Entry 2AU0 (X-ray diffraction, 2.70 A resolution); this record covers chains D and A of the 3 polymer chains in the assembly.

== Chain D ==
Molecule: 13-nt DNA strand
Sequence (13 nucleotides; row label = number of the first residue in the row):
   801 GGTTGGATGG TAX
Modified / non-standard residues: DDG (2',3'-dideoxy-guanosine-5'-monophosphate) at position 813
Ion coordination: Ca2+: DDG_813 (shared with Asp7(A), Asp105(A), Glu106(A) of chain A)

== Chain A ==
Molecule: Dpo4 polymerase IV
Source organism: Sulfolobus solfataricus
Notes: EC 2.7.7.7
UniProtKB: Q97W02 (DPO42_SULSO); residues 2-352 here = UniProt positions 2-352
Amino-acid sequence (360 residues; row label = number of the first residue in the row; numbers below 1 keep their minus sign (Gly-7 is residue -7)):
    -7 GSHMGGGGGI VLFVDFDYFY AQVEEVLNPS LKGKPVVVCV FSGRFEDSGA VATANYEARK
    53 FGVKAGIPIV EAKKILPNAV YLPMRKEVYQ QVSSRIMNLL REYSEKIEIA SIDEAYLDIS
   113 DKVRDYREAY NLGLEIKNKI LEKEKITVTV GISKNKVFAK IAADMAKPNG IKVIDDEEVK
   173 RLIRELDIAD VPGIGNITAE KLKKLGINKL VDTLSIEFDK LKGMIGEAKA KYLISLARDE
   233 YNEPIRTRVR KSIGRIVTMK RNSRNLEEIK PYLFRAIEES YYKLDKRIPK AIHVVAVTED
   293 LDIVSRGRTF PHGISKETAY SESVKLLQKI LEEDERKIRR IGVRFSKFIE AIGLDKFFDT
Unresolved in the structure: -7 to 0, 342-352
Construct notes: cloning artifact (-7 to 1)
Ion coordination: Ca2+: Asp7, Asp105, Glu106 (shared with DDG_813(D) of chain D)
Curated features (UniProtKB/Swiss-Prot):
  - active site: Glu106
  - binding site (Mg(2+)): Asp7, Asp105
  - site: Tyr12 (Substrate discrimination)
  - mutagenesis: Asp105 to Glu106 (Loss of function), Glu342 to Thr352 (Almost complete loss of interaction with PCNA)
From the paper describing this entry:
  - Ca2+ coordination: Asp7, Asp105, Glu106

== How chain D and chain A interact ==
Contacting residue pairs (32):
  DT804(D) - Thr301(A)  sugar contact
  DT804(D) - Lys339(A)  phosphate contact
  DG805(D) - Arg300(A)  phosphate contact
  DG805(D) - Thr301(A)  hydrogen bond to the phosphate
  DG806(D) - Ser297(A)  sugar contact
  DG806(D) - Arg298(A)  phosphate contact
  DG806(D) - Gly299(A)  hydrogen bond to the phosphate
  DA807(D) - Ile295(A)  phosphate contact
  DA807(D) - Val296(A)  phosphate contact
  DA807(D) - Ser297(A)  hydrogen bond to the phosphate
  DA807(D) - Arg298(A)  salt bridge to the phosphate
  DT808(D) - Asp294(A)  phosphate contact
  DT808(D) - Ile295(A)  base contact
  DG810(D) - Ile189(A)  phosphate contact
  DG810(D) - Thr190(A)  phosphate contact
  DG810(D) - Lys193(A)  salt bridge to the phosphate
  DT811(D) - Gly185(A)  sugar contact
  DT811(D) - Ile186(A)  phosphate contact
  DT811(D) - Gly187(A)  hydrogen bond to the phosphate
  DT811(D) - Asn188(A)  phosphate contact
  DT811(D) - Ile189(A)  hydrogen bond to the phosphate
  DT811(D) - Thr190(A)  hydrogen bond to the phosphate
  DT811(D) - Lys221(A)  phosphate contact
  DA812(D) - Gly185(A)  hydrogen bond to the phosphate
  DA812(D) - Ile186(A)  phosphate contact
  DA812(D) - Gly187(A)  hydrogen bond to the phosphate
  DDG_813(D) - Ala44(A)  sugar contact
  DDG_813(D) - Ala57(A)  base contact
  DDG_813(D) - Ser103(A)  hydrogen bond to the phosphate
  DDG_813(D) - Ile104(A)  sugar contact
  DDG_813(D) - Asp105(A)  phosphate contact
  DDG_813(D) - Glu106(A)  phosphate contact
Interface residues without a listed pair, chain D (10 interface residues in all): DG809
Interface residues without a listed pair, chain A (28 interface residues in all): Tyr12, Val43, Thr45, Gly58, Pro184

== Summary ==
The interface between chain D and chain A involves 10 residues on one side and 28 on the other; the contacts
include 9 hydrogen bonds and 2 salt bridges. Polar contacts include DG805(D)-Thr301(A), DG806(D)-Gly299(A) and
DA807(D)-Ser297(A). The paper reports Ca2+ coordination by Asp7(A), Asp105(A) and Glu106(A).
Chain D is a 13-nt DNA strand and chain A is Dpo4 polymerase IV (Sulfolobus solfataricus); the structure,
Unmodified preinsertion binary complex, was determined by X-ray diffraction (same publication as 2ASD, 2ASJ,
2ASL and 2ATL).
